Entry 5MMI (electron microscopy, 3.20 A resolution); this record covers chains A and V of the 35 polymer chains in the assembly.

[Chain A]
Molecule: 23S ribosomal RNA
Source organism: Spinacia oleracea
Sequence (2810 nucleotides; each row starts with the number of its first residue):
     1 UUCAAACGAGGAAAGGCUUACGGUGGAUACCUAGGCACCCAGAGACGAGG
    51 AAGGGCGUAUUAAUCGACGAAAUGCUUCGGGGAGUUGAAAAUAAGCAGAG
   101 AUCCGGAGAUUCCCGAAUAGGUCAACCUUUCGAACUUCUGCUGAAUCCAU
   151 GGGCAGGCAAGAGACAACCUGGCGAACUGAAACAUCUUAGUAGCCAGAGG
   201 AAAAGAAAGCAAAAGCGAUUCCCGUAGUAGCGGCGAGCGAAAUGGGAGCA
   251 GCCUAAACCGUGAAAACGGGGUUGUGGGAGAGCAAUACAAGCGUCGUGCU
   301 GCUAGGCGAAUCAGUGGAGUGCGGAACCCUAGAUGGUGAAAGUCCAGUAG
   351 CCGAAAGCAUCACUAGCUUAUGCUCUGACCCGAGUAGCAUGGGGCACGUG
   401 GAAUCCCGUGUGAAUCAGCAAGGACCACCUUGCAAGGCUAAAUACUCCUG
   451 GGUGACCGAUAGCGAAGUAGUACCGUGAGGGAAGGGUGAAAAGAACCCCC
   501 AUCGGGGAGUGAAAUAGAACAUGAAACCGUAAGCUCUCAAGCAGUGGGAG
   551 GGGGACCAGACCCUGACCGCGUGCCUGUUGAAGAAUGAGCCGGCGACUCA
   601 UAGGCAGUGGCUUGGUUAAGGGAACCCACCGGAGCCGUAGCGAAAGCGAG
   651 UCUUCAUAGGGCAAUUGUCACUGCUUAUGGACCCGAACCUGGGUGAUCUA
   701 UCCAUGACCAGGAUGAAGCUUGGGUGAAACUAAGUGGAGGUCCGAACCGA
   751 CUGAUGUUGAAGAAUCAGCGGAUGAGUUGUGGUUAGGGGUGAAAUGCCAC
   801 UCGAACCCAGAGCUAGCUGGUUCUCCCCGAAAUGCGUUGAGGCGCAGCAG
   851 UUGACUGGACAUCUAGGGGUAAAGCACUGUUUCGGUGCGGGCCGCGAGAG
   901 CGGUACCAAAUCGAGGCAAACUCUGAAUACUAGAUAUGACCUCCAAAUAA
   951 CAGGGGUCAAGGUCGGCCAGUGAGACGAUGGGGGAUAAGCUUCAUCGUCG
  1001 AGAGGGAAACAGCCCGGAUCACCAGCUAAGGCCCCUAAAUGACCGCUCAG
  1051 UGAUAAAGGAGGUAGGGGUGCAGAGACAGCCAGGAGGUUUGCCUAGAAGC
  1101 AGCCACCCUUGAAAGAGUGCGUAAUAGCUCACUGAUCGAGCGCUCUUGCG
  1151 CCGAAGAUGAACGGGGCUAAGCGGUCUGCCGAAGCUGUGGGAUGUAAAAA
  1201 AACAUCGGUAGGGGAGCGUUCCGUGUUAGGGAGAAACGCGUGCGUGAGCC
  1251 GCGUUGGACGAAGCGGAAGCGAGAAUGUCGGCUUGAGUAACGCAAACAUU
  1301 GGUGAGAAUCCAAUGCCCCGAAAACCUAAGGGUUCCUCCGCAAGGUUCGU
  1351 CCACGGAGGGUGAGUCAGGGCCUAAGAUCAGGCCGAAAGGCGUAGUCGAU
  1401 GGACAACAGGUGAAUAUUCCUGUACUACCCCUUGUUGGUCCCGAGGGACG
  1451 GAGGAGGCUAGGUUAGCCGAAAGAUGGUUAUCGGUUCAAGGACGCAAGGU
  1501 GACCCUGUUUUUCAGGGUAAGAAGGGGUAGAGAAAAUGCCUCGAGCCAAU
  1551 GUUCGAGUACCAGGCGCUACGGCGCUGAAGUAACCGAUGCCAUACUCCCA
  1601 GGAAAAGCUCGAACGACCUUCAACAAAAGGGUACCUGUACCCGAAACCGA
  1651 CACAGGUAGGUAGGUAGAGAAUACCUAGGGGCGCGAGACAACUCUCUCUA
  1701 AGGAACUCGGCAAAAUAGCCCCGUAACUUCGGGAGAAGGGGUGCCCCCUC
  1751 ACAAAGGGGGUCGAAGUGACCAGGCCCGGGCGACUGUUUACCAAAAACAC
  1801 AGGUCUCCGCAAAGUCGUAAGACCAUGUAUGGGGGCUGACGCCUGCCCAG
  1851 UGCCGGAAGGUCAAGGAAGUUGGUGACCUGAUGACAGGGGAGCCGGCGAC
  1901 CGAAGCCCCGGUGAACGGCGGCCGUAACUAUAACGGUCCUAAGGUAGCGA
  1951 AAUUCCUUGUCGGGUAAGUUCCGACCCGCACGAAAGGCGUAACGAUCUGG
  2001 GCACUGUCUCGGAGAGAGGCUCGGUGAAAUAGACAUGUCUGUGAAGAUGC
  2051 GGACUACCUGCACCUGGACAGAAAGACCCUAUGAAGCUUUACUGUUCCCU
  2101 GGGAUUGGCUUUGGGCUUUUCCUGCGCAGCUUAGGUGGAAGGCGAAGAAG
  2151 GCCCCCUUCCGGGGGGGCCCGAGCCAUCAGUGAGAUACCACUCUGGAAGA
  2201 GCUAGAAUUCUAACCUUGUGUCAGGACCUACGGGCCAAGGGACAUUCUCA
  2251 GGUAGACAGUUUCUAUGGGGCGUAGGCCUCCCAAAAGGUAACGGAGGCGU
  2301 GCAAAGGUUUCCUCGGGCCGGACGGAGAUUGGCCCUCGAGUGCAAAGGCA
  2351 GAAGGGAGCUUGACUGCAAGACCCACCCGUCGAGCAGGGACGAAAGUCGG
  2401 CCUUAGUGAUCCGACGGUGCCGAGUGGAAGGGCCGUCGCUCAACGGAUAA
  2451 AAGUUACUCUAGGGAUAACAGGCUGAUCUUCCCCAAGAGUUCACAUCGAC
  2501 GGGAAGGUUUGGCACCUCGAUGUCGGCUCUUCGCCACCUGGGGCUGUAGU
  2551 AUGUUCCAAGGGUUGGGCUGUUCGCCCAUUAAAGCGGUACGUGAGCUGGG
  2601 UUCAGAACGUCGUGAGACAGUUCGGUCCAUAUCCGGUGUGGGCGUUAGAG
  2651 CAUUGAGAGGACCUUUCCCUAGUACGAGAGGACCGGGAAGGACGCACCUC
  2701 UGGUGUACCAGUUAUCGUGCCCACGGUAAACGCUGGGUAGCCAAGUGCGG
  2751 AGCGGAUAACUGCUGAAAGCAUCUAAGUAGUAAGCCCACCCCAAGAUGAG
  2801 UGCUCUCCUA
Unresolved in the structure: 1, 515, 896-900, 1751-1755
Ion coordination: Mg2+ site 1 near A9 (its only coordinating residue here); Mg2+ site 2 near G15 (its only coordinating residue here); Mg2+ site 3: C30, G1260; Mg2+ site 4 near A45 (its only coordinating residue here); Mg2+ site 5 near A52 (its only coordinating residue here); Mg2+ site 6 near A71 (its only coordinating residue here); Mg2+ site 7 near U118 (its only coordinating residue here); Mg2+ site 8 near C148 (its only coordinating residue here); Mg2+ site 9: A160, G161; Mg2+ site 10: C177, U2260; Mg2+ site 11 near U178 (its only coordinating residue here); Mg2+ site 12: A182, C183; 211 more Mg2+ sites not listed

[Chain V]
Protein: plastid ribosomal protein uL24c
Source organism: Spinacia oleracea
UniProtKB: A0A0K9QFU9 (A0A0K9QFU9_SPIOL); residues 1-192 here = UniProt positions 1-192
Sequence (192 residues; each row starts with the number of its first residue):
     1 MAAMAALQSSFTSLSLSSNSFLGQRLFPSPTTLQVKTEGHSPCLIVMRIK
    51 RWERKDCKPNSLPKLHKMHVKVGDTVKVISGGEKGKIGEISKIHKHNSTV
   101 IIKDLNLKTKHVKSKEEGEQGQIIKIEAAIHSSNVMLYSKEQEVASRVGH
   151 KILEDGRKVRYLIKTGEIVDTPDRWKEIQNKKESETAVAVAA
Unresolved in the structure: 1-47, 182-192
Ion coordination: Mg2+ site 1 near Arg48 (its only coordinating residue here); Mg2+ site 2 near Ser80 (its only coordinating residue here); Mg2+ site 3: Ser133, Asn134 (shared with U337(A) of chain A)

[Chain A / chain V interface]
Pairs across the interface (87):
  A33(A) - Trp52(V)  stacking on the base
  G66(A) - Ser61(V)  hydrogen bond to the base
  A67(A) - Pro59(V)  sugar contact
  A67(A) - Asn60(V)  sugar contact
  G82(A) - Lys158(V)  salt bridge to the phosphate
  A83(A) - Lys71(V)  salt bridge to the phosphate
  A83(A) - Lys95(V)  sugar contact
  G84(A) - Val70(V)  phosphate contact
  G84(A) - Lys71(V)  phosphate contact
  G84(A) - Val72(V)  hydrogen bond to the phosphate
  G84(A) - Ile93(V)  phosphate contact
  G84(A) - Lys95(V)  salt bridge to the phosphate
  U85(A) - Lys95(V)  phosphate contact
  G87(A) - Ser61(V)  hydrogen bond to the sugar
  G87(A) - Leu62(V)  sugar contact
  G87(A) - Pro63(V)  sugar contact
  A88(A) - Lys55(V)  salt bridge to the phosphate
  A89(A) - Arg54(V)  salt bridge to the phosphate
  A89(A) - Lys55(V)  hydrogen bond to the phosphate
  A90(A) - Lys55(V)  salt bridge to the phosphate
  A97(A) - Gln179(V)  base contact
  G98(A) - Trp175(V)  stacking on the base
  G98(A) - Gln179(V)  base contact
  C103(A) - Lys58(V)  hydrogen bond to the phosphate
  C103(A) - Leu62(V)  sugar contact
  C104(A) - Lys58(V)  salt bridge to the phosphate
  C104(A) - Asn60(V)  hydrogen bond to the phosphate
  G306(A) - Lys67(V)  salt bridge to the phosphate
  G306(A) - Lys158(V)  hydrogen bond to the phosphate
  C307(A) - His150(V)  salt bridge to the phosphate
  C307(A) - Lys158(V)  salt bridge to the phosphate
  G308(A) - Gly149(V)  phosphate contact
  G308(A) - His150(V)  hydrogen bond to the phosphate
  A310(A) - Arg147(V)  salt bridge to the phosphate
  A310(A) - Ile163(V)  phosphate contact
  U311(A) - Arg147(V)  salt bridge to the phosphate
  U311(A) - Lys164(V)  phosphate contact
  C312(A) - Lys164(V)  salt bridge to the phosphate
  G314(A) - Lys84(V)  salt bridge to the phosphate
  A318(A) - Ser80(V)  phosphate contact
  A318(A) - Gly81(V)  phosphate contact
  G319(A) - Ser80(V)  phosphate contact
  G319(A) - Gly81(V)  hydrogen bond to the phosphate
  G319(A) - Lys84(V)  phosphate contact
  G336(A) - Ser133(V)  base contact
  U337(A) - His131(V)  sugar contact
  U337(A) - Ser133(V)  hydrogen bond to the sugar
  U337(A) - Asn134(V)  hydrogen bond to the sugar
  G338(A) - Gly81(V)  base contact
  G338(A) - Gly82(V)  hydrogen bond to the base
  G338(A) - His131(V)  phosphate contact
  G338(A) - Asn134(V)  hydrogen bond to the phosphate
  C344(A) - Ser133(V)  hydrogen bond to the sugar
  C344(A) - Arg147(V)  salt bridge to the phosphate
  C345(A) - His69(V)  sugar contact
  C345(A) - Ser133(V)  sugar contact
  C345(A) - Arg147(V)  phosphate contact
  A346(A) - Lys67(V)  sugar contact
  A346(A) - His69(V)  phosphate contact
  G347(A) - Lys67(V)  salt bridge to the phosphate
  G467(A) - Arg51(V)  hydrogen bond to the sugar
  G485(A) - Trp52(V)  sugar contact
  G486(A) - Trp52(V)  sugar contact
  U487(A) - Lys50(V)  salt bridge to the phosphate
  G488(A) - Lys50(V)  base contact
  A490(A) - Lys108(V)  hydrogen bond to the sugar
  A491(A) - Arg48(V)  hydrogen bond to the sugar
  A492(A) - Lys108(V)  sugar contact
  A492(A) - Thr109(V)  hydrogen bond to the sugar
  A492(A) - Lys110(V)  salt bridge to the phosphate
  G493(A) - Arg48(V)  base contact
  G493(A) - Lys110(V)  phosphate contact
  G493(A) - His111(V)  salt bridge to the phosphate
  A494(A) - His111(V)  sugar contact
  A494(A) - Lys113(V)  salt bridge to the phosphate
  A495(A) - His111(V)  sugar contact
  A495(A) - Val112(V)  sugar contact
  A495(A) - Lys113(V)  salt bridge to the phosphate
  A495(A) - Gly121(V)  sugar contact
  A495(A) - Gln122(V)  hydrogen bond to the sugar
  A495(A) - Ile123(V)  base contact
  C496(A) - Glu119(V)  phosphate contact
  C496(A) - Gln120(V)  phosphate contact
  C496(A) - Gly121(V)  hydrogen bond to the phosphate
  C497(A) - Glu119(V)  phosphate contact
  G509(A) - His111(V)  hydrogen bond to the sugar
  U510(A) - His111(V)  sugar contact
Other interface residues (no listed pair), chain A (48 interface residues in all): A313, U343
Other interface residues (no listed pair), chain V (52 interface residues in all): Glu53, Met68, Lys77, Ile79, Ile126, Ala128, Met136

[Overview]
The interface between chain A and chain V involves 48 residues on one side and 52 on the other; the contacts
include 21 hydrogen bonds, 21 salt bridges and 2 aromatic stacking contacts. Among the polar pairs are
G66(A)-Ser61(V), G338(A)-Gly82(V) and G87(A)-Ser61(V).
Here chain A is 23S ribosomal RNA and chain V is plastid ribosomal protein uL24c, both from Spinacia oleracea.
Entry 5MMI (Structure of the large subunit of the chloroplast ribosome) was determined by electron microscopy
(same publication as 5MMJ and 5MMM).
